Entry 8U7U (electron microscopy, 2.16 A resolution); this record covers chains M and X of the 28 polymer chains in the assembly.

# Chain M
Protein: Proteasome subunit beta type-6
From: Saccharomyces cerevisiae S288C
Notes: EC 3.4.25.1
Reference sequence: P23724 (PSB6_YEAST); numbering as in UniProt (aligned over 1-241)
Sequence (241 residues; row label = number of the first residue in the row):
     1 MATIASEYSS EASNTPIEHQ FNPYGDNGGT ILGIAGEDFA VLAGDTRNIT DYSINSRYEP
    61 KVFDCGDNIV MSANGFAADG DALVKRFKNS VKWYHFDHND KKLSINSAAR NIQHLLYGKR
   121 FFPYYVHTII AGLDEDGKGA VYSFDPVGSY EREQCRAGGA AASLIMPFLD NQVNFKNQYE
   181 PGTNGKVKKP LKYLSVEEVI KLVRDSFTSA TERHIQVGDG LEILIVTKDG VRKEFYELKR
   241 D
Disordered / not traced: 1-20, 241

# Chain X
Protein: Proteasome subunit beta type-3
From: Saccharomyces cerevisiae S288C
Notes: EC 3.4.25.1
Reference sequence: P25451 (PSB3_YEAST); numbering as in UniProt (aligned over 1-204)
Sequence (204 residues; row label = number of the first residue in the row):
     1 MSDPSSINGG IVVAMTGKDC VAIACDLRLG SQSLGVSNKF EKIFHYGHVF LGITGLATDV
    61 TTLNEMFRYK TNLYKLKEER AIEPETFTQL VSSSLYERRF GPYFVGPVVA GINSKSGKPF
   121 IAGFDLIGCI DEAKDFIVSG TASDQLFGMC ESLYEPNLEP EDLFETISQA LLNAADRDAL
   181 SGWGAVVYII KKDEVVKRYL KMRQ
Disordered / not traced: 1-4, 124-130, 204
Curated features (UniProtKB/Swiss-Prot):
  - modified residue: Ser31 (Phosphoserine)
  - cross-link: Lys70 (Glycyl lysine isopeptide (Lys-Gly) (interchain with G-Cter in ubiquitin))

# Chain M / chain X interface
Residue-residue contacts (30):
  Ser163(M) - Gln145(X)
  Leu164(M) - Asp144(X)
  Leu164(M) - Gly148(X)
  Met166(M) - Arg177(X)
  Pro167(M) - Met149(X)
  Pro167(M) - Asn173(X)
  Phe168(M) - Met149(X)  hydrogen bond (backbone-side chain)
  Phe168(M) - Ser152(X)
  Asp170(M) - Arg177(X)  salt bridge
  Asn171(M) - Gln169(X)  hydrogen bond
  Asn171(M) - Asn173(X)
  Lys176(M) - Gln169(X)
  Lys176(M) - Asn173(X)
  Lys176(M) - Asp176(X)  salt bridge
  Lys176(M) - Arg203(X)
  Asn177(M) - Gln169(X)  hydrogen bond (backbone-side chain)
  Asn177(M) - Leu172(X)
  Asn177(M) - Asn173(X)  hydrogen bond
  Asn177(M) - Asp176(X)  hydrogen bond
  Gln178(M) - Gln169(X)
  Tyr179(M) - Lys201(X)
  Tyr179(M) - Arg203(X)
  Gly185(M) - Lys201(X)  hydrogen bond (backbone-side chain)
  Ser209(M) - Glu151(X)  hydrogen bond (side chain-backbone)
  Ser209(M) - Ser152(X)  hydrogen bond
  Glu212(M) - Glu151(X)
  Arg213(M) - Asp135(X)  salt bridge
  Arg213(M) - Phe136(X)
  Arg213(M) - Phe147(X)
  Arg213(M) - Glu151(X)  salt bridge
Also at the interface, not in a pair above, chain M (17 interface residues in all): Gln172, Lys188
Also at the interface, not in a pair above, chain X (17 interface residues in all): Leu153

# Overview
Chain M and chain X each contribute 17 residues to their interface; the contacts include 8 hydrogen bonds and
4 salt bridges. Among the polar pairs are Asp170(M)-Arg177(X), Lys176(M)-Asp176(X) and Arg213(M)-Asp135(X).
Chain M is Proteasome subunit beta type-6 and chain X is Proteasome subunit beta type-3, both from
Saccharomyces cerevisiae S288C; the structure, Proteasome 20S Core Particle from Beta 3 D205 deletion, was
determined by electron microscopy, deposited together with 8U6Y.
